8U13 - chains A and I of the 11 polymer chains in the assembly; structure by electron microscopy, 3.80 A resolution.

[Chain A]
Name: Histone H3.1
Source organism: Homo sapiens
UniProtKB: P68431 (H31_HUMAN); residues 0-135 here correspond to UniProt positions 1-136 (UniProt number = residue number + 1)
Amino-acid sequence (140 residues; numbered -4 to 135; the number before each row is that of its first residue; numbers below 1 keep their minus sign (Gly-4 is residue -4)):
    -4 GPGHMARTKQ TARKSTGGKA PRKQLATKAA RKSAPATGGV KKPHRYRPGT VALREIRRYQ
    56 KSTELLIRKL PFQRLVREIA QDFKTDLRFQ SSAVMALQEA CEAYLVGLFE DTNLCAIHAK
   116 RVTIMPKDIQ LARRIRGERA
Disordered / not traced: -4 to 36
Construct notes: expression tag (-4 to -1)
UniProt features mapped onto this chain:
  - modified residue: Arg2 (Asymmetric dimethylarginine), Thr3 (Phosphothreonine), Lys4 (Allysine), Gln5 (5-glutamyl dopamine), Thr6 (Phosphothreonine), Arg8 (Citrulline), Lys9 (N6,N6,N6-trimethyllysine), Ser10 (ADP-ribosylserine), Thr11 (Phosphothreonine), Lys14 (N6-(2-hydroxyisobutyryl)lysine), Arg17 (Asymmetric dimethylarginine), Lys18 (N6-(2-hydroxyisobutyryl)lysine), Lys23 (N6-(2-hydroxyisobutyryl)lysine), Arg26 (Citrulline), Lys27 (N6,N6,N6-trimethyllysine), Ser28 (ADP-ribosylserine), Lys36 (N6,N6,N6-trimethyllysine), Lys37 (N6-methyllysine), Tyr41 (Phosphotyrosine), Lys56 (N6,N6,N6-trimethyllysine) and 8 more in UniProt
  - lipidation: Lys18 (N6-decanoyllysine)

[Chain I]
Molecule: 147-nt DNA strand
Source organism: Homo sapiens
Sequence (147 nucleotides; row label = number of the first residue in the row; numbers below 1 keep their minus sign (DA-73 is residue -73)):
   -73 ATCGAGAATC CCGGTGCCGA GGCCGCTCAA TTGGTCGTAG ACAGCTCTAG CACCGCTTAA
   -13 ACGCACGTAC GCGCTGTCCC CCGCGTTTTA ACCGCCAAGG GGATTACTCC CTAGTCTCCA
    47 GGCACGTGTC AGATATATAC ATCCGAT

[How chain A and chain I interact]
Contacting residue pairs - 20 pairs, chain A then chain I:
  Arg42(A) with DA-5(I), salt bridge to the phosphate; DC70(I), hydrogen bond to the phosphate; DG71(I), salt bridge to the phosphate
  Pro43(A) with DA-5(I), sugar contact
  Thr45(A) with DC69(I), sugar contact; DC70(I), phosphate contact
  Arg63(A) with DA-14(I), sugar contact
  Arg72(A) with DC-23(I), salt bridge to the phosphate
  Arg83(A) with DG-24(I), phosphate contact; DC-23(I), phosphate contact
  Phe84(A) with DG-24(I), sugar contact; DC-23(I), hydrogen bond to the phosphate
  Gln85(A) with DG-24(I), phosphate contact
  Ser86(A) with DG-24(I), phosphate contact
  Lys115(A) with DG-3(I), phosphate contact
  Arg116(A) with DG-3(I), phosphate contact; DC-2(I), salt bridge to the phosphate
  Val117(A) with DG-3(I), phosphate contact
  Thr118(A) with DG-3(I), hydrogen bond to the phosphate
  Met120(A) with DC-2(I), phosphate contact
Interface residues without a listed pair, chain A (18 interface residues in all): Arg40, Tyr41, Gln68, Leu82
Interface residues without a listed pair, chain I (13 interface residues in all): DA-9, DC-8, DT-6, DC-4

[Overview]
The interface between chain A and chain I involves 18 residues on one side and 13 on the other, with 3
hydrogen bonds and 4 salt bridges. Among the polar pairs are Arg42(A)-DC70(I), Phe84(A)-DC-23(I) and
Thr118(A)-DG-3(I).
Here chain A is Histone H3.1 and chain I is a 147-nt DNA strand, both from Homo sapiens. Entry 8U13 (Cryo-EM
structure of the human nucleosome core particle ubiquitylated at histone H2A lysine 15 in complex ...) was
determined by electron microscopy together with 8SMW, 8SMX, 8SMY, 8SMZ, 8SN0, 8SN1 and 3 further entries from
the same study.
